PDB entry 6N37 | electron microscopy, 3.80 A resolution | chains A and D of the 10 polymer chains in the assembly

# Chain A (and D)
Protein: TAR DNA-binding protein 43
Source organism: Homo sapiens
Notes: chain D of this document is another copy of the same molecule, construct and numbering; everything in this record applies to it too
UniProtKB: Q13148 (TADBP_HUMAN), isoform Q13148-4; residues 311-360 here correspond to UniProt positions 195-244 (UniProt number = residue number - 116)
Sequence (50 residues; row label = number of the first residue in the row):
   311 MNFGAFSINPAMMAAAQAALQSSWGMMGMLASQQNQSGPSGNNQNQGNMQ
Not modelled in the structure: 311, 348-360
What the authors report for this chain:
  - self-association interface (contacts with another copy of this molecule); pairs are residue here / residue on that copy: Gln331-Gln344, Gln331, Met336, Leu340

# Chain A / chain D interface
Pairs across the interface (76):
  Asn312(A) with Asn312(D), hydrogen bond (backbone-backbone)
  Phe313(A) with Asn312(D), hydrogen bond (backbone-backbone); Phe313(D), hydrophobic
  Gly314(A) with Gly314(D)
  Ala315(A) with Gly314(D); Ala315(D)
  Phe316(A) with Phe316(D); Ser317(D)
  Ser317(A) with Ser317(D); Asn319(D)
  Ile318(A) with Ser317(D), hydrogen bond (backbone-backbone); Ile318(D); Asn319(D), hydrogen bond (backbone-backbone)
  Asn319(A) with Asn319(D)
  Pro320(A) with Pro320(D); Ala321(D), hydrogen bond (backbone-backbone)
  Ala321(A) with Ala321(D)
  Met322(A) with Ala321(D); Met322(D); Met323(D), hydrogen bond (backbone-backbone); Leu330(D), hydrophobic
  Met323(A) with Met323(D), hydrophobic
  Ala324(A) with Met323(D), hydrogen bond (backbone-backbone); Ala324(D); Ala325(D), hydrogen bond (backbone-backbone); Ala328(D), hydrophobic
  Ala325(A) with Ala325(D); Ala328(D)
  Ala326(A) with Ala325(D); Ala326(D); Gln327(D), hydrogen bond (backbone-backbone); Ala328(D), hydrogen bond (backbone-backbone)
  Gln327(A) with Gln327(D), hydrogen bond
  Ala328(A) with Ala328(D); Ala329(D), hydrogen bond (backbone-backbone)
  Ala329(A) with Ala329(D)
  Leu330(A) with Ala329(D), hydrogen bond (backbone-backbone); Leu330(D); Gln331(D), hydrogen bond (backbone-backbone)
  Gln331(A) with Gln331(D), hydrogen bond
  Ser332(A) with Gln331(D), hydrogen bond (backbone-backbone); Ser332(D); Ser333(D)
  Ser333(A) with Ser333(D)
  Trp334(A) with Ser332(D); Ser333(D), hydrogen bond (backbone-backbone); Trp334(D); Gly335(D), hydrogen bond (backbone-backbone)
  Gly335(A) with Gly335(D)
  Met336(A) with Gly335(D), hydrogen bond (backbone-backbone); Met336(D), hydrogen bond (backbone-backbone)
  Met337(A) with Met336(D), hydrogen bond (backbone-backbone); Met337(D); Gly338(D), hydrogen bond (backbone-backbone)
  Gly338(A) with Gly338(D)
  Met339(A) with Phe313(D), hydrophobic; Phe316(D), hydrophobic; Gly338(D), hydrogen bond (backbone-backbone); Met339(D); Leu340(D), hydrogen bond (backbone-backbone)
  Leu340(A) with Leu340(D)
  Ala341(A) with Phe313(D), hydrophobic; Leu340(D), hydrogen bond (backbone-backbone); Ala341(D); Ser342(D), hydrogen bond (backbone-backbone)
  Ser342(A) with Ser342(D)
  Gln343(A) with Ser342(D), hydrogen bond (backbone-backbone); Gln343(D); Gln344(D), hydrogen bond (backbone-backbone)
  Gln344(A) with Gln344(D), hydrogen bond
  Asn345(A) with Gln344(D), hydrogen bond (backbone-backbone); Asn345(D), hydrogen bond; Gln346(D), hydrogen bond (backbone-backbone)
  Gln346(A) with Gln346(D), hydrogen bond
  Ser347(A) with Gln346(D), hydrogen bond (backbone-backbone); Ser347(D)

# Summary
The chain A/chain D interface involves 36 residues from each chain; the contacts include 34 hydrogen bonds.
Among the polar pairs are Gln327(A)-Gln327(D), Gln331(A)-Gln331(D) and Gln344(A)-Gln344(D). The paper reports
a self-association interface involving Gln331(A), Met336(A) and Leu340(A).
Chain A and chain D are both TAR DNA-binding protein 43 (Homo sapiens); the structure, SegA-sym, conformation
of TDP-43 low complexity domain segment A sym, was determined by electron microscopy, deposited together with
6N3A, 6N3B and 6N3C.
